Entry 7CT5 (electron microscopy, 4.00 A resolution); this record covers chains A and B of the 6 polymer chains in the assembly.

[Chain A (and B)]
Molecule: Spike glycoprotein
From: Severe acute respiratory syndrome coronavirus 2
Notes: chain B of this document is another copy of the same molecule, construct and numbering; everything in this record applies to it too
UniProtKB: P0DTC2 (SPIKE_SARS2); numbering as in UniProt (aligned over 1-1273)
Chain sequence (1283 residues; each row starts with the number of its first residue):
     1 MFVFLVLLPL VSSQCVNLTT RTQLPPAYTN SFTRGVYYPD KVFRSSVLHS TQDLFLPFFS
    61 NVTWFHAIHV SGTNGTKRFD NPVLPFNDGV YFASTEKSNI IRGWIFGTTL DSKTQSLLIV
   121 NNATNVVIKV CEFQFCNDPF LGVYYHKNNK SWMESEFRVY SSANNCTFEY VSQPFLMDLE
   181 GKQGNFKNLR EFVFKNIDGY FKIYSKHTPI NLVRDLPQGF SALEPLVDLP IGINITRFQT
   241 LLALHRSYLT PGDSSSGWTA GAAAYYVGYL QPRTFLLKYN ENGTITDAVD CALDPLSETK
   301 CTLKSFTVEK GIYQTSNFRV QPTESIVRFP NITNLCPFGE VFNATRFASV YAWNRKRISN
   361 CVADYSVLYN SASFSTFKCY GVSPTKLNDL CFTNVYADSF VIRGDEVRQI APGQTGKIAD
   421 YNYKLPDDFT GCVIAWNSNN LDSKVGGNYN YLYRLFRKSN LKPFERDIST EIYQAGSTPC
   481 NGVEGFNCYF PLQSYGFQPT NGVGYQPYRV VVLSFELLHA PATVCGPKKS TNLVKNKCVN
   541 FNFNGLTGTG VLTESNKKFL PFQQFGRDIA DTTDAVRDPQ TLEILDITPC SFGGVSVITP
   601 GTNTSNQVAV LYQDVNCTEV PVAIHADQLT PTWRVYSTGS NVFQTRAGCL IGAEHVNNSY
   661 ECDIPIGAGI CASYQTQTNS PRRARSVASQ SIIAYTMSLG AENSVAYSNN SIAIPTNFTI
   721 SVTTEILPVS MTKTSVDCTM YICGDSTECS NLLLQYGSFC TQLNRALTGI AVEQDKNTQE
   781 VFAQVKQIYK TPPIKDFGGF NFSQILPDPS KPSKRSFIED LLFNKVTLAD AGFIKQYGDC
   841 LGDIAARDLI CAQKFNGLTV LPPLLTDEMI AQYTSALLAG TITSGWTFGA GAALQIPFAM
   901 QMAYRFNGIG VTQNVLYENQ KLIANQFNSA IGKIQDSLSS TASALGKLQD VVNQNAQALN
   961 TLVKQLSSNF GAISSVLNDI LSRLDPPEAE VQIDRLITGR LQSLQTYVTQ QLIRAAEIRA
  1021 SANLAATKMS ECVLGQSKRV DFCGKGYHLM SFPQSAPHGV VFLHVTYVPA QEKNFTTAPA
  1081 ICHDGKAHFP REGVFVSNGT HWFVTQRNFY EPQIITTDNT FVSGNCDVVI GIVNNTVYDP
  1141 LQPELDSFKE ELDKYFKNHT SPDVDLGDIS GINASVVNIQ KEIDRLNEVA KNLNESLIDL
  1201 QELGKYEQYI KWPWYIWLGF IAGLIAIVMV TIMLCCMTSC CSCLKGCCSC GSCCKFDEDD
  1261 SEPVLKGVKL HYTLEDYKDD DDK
Unresolved in the structure: 1-26, 68-80, 144-152, 173-186, 248-263, 622-639, 677-689, 827-854, 941-943, 1147-1283 (chain B: 1-26, 68-80, 144-152, 173-186, 248-263, 621-637, 677-689, 827-853, 940-943, 1147-1283)
Sequence notes: engineered mutation P986 (Lys in P0DTC2), P987 (Val in P0DTC2); expression tag (1274-1283)
Cystine bridges: C131-C166, C291-C301, C336-C361, C379-C432, C391-C525, C480-C488, C538-C590, C617-C649, C662-C671, C738-C760, C743-C749, C1032-C1043, C1082-C1126
Covalent attachments: N-acetylglucosamine (NAG) linked to N61, N122, N165, N234, N282, N331, N343, N603, N616, N657, N709, N717, N801, N1074, N1098, N1134
UniProt features mapped onto this chain:
  - region: N280 to C301 (Putative superantigen), R403 to D405 (Integrin-binding motif), N448 to F456 (Immunodominant HLA epitope recognized by the CD8+), P681 to A684 (Putative superantigen), S816 to Y837 (Fusion peptide 1), K835 to F855 (Fusion peptide 2), D1163 to E1202 (Heptad repeat 2)
  - motif: M1237 to C1241 (Binding to host endocytosis trafficking protein SNX27), D1257 to E1262 (Diacidic ER export motif (host COPII)), S1261 to G1267 (Binding to host plasma membrane localising/FERM domain proteins), K1269 to T1273 (KxHxx, ER retrieval signal (COPI))
  - site (Cleavage): R685, S686, R815, S816
  - lipidation (S-palmitoyl cysteine): C1235, C1236, C1240, C1241, C1243, C1247, C1248, C1250, C1253, C1254
  - glycosylation: N17 (N-linked (GlcNAc...) (complex) asparagine), N61 (N-linked (GlcNAc...) (hybrid) asparagine), N74 (N-linked (GlcNAc...) (complex) asparagine), N122 (N-linked (GlcNAc...) (hybrid) asparagine), N149 (N-linked (GlcNAc...) (complex) asparagine), N165 (N-linked (GlcNAc...) (complex) asparagine), N234 (N-linked (GlcNAc...) (high mannose) asparagine), N282 (N-linked (GlcNAc...) (complex) asparagine), T323 (O-linked (GalNAc) threonine), S325 (O-linked (HexNAc...) serine), N331 (N-linked (GlcNAc...) (complex) asparagine), N343 (N-linked (GlcNAc...) (complex) asparagine), N603 (N-linked (GlcNAc...) (hybrid) asparagine), N616 (N-linked (GlcNAc...) (complex) asparagine), N657 (N-linked (GlcNAc...) (complex) asparagine), T676 (O-linked (GlcNAc...) threonine), T678 (O-linked (GlcNAc...) threonine), N709 (N-linked (GlcNAc...) (high mannose) asparagine), N717 (N-linked (GlcNAc...) (hybrid) asparagine), N801 (N-linked (GlcNAc...) (hybrid) asparagine) and 6 more in UniProt

[Interface between chain A and chain B]
Residue-residue contacts - 119 pairs, chain A then chain B:
  R319(A) with D737(B), salt bridge
  R357(A) with C166(B), hydrogen bond (side chain-backbone)
  N360(A) with F168(B); P230(B)
  H519(A) with G232(B), hydrogen bond (side chain-backbone); I233(B)
  P521(A) with Y200(B), hydrophobic; P230(B), hydrophobic
  A522(A) with P230(B)
  K558(A) with F43(B)
  F559(A) with F43(B), hydrophobic
  L560(A) with G283(B)
  F562(A) with K41(B)
  Q563(A) with K41(B); V42(B); F43(B); G283(B)
  Q564(A) with K41(B), hydrogen bond (backbone-backbone)
  F565(A) with V42(B); F43(B), hydrogen bond (backbone-backbone)
  R567(A) with V42(B); F43(B)
  I569(A) with V47(B), hydrophobic
  A570(A) with N960(B)
  T572(A) with F855(B)
  P589(A) with K854(B)
  F592(A) with K854(B); L858(B); T859(B)
  D614(A) with K854(B), salt bridge
  P665(A) with L864(B), hydrophobic
  G667(A) with L864(B)
  A668(A) with P863(B), hydrogen bond (backbone-backbone); L864(B), hydrogen bond (backbone-backbone); T866(B), hydrogen bond (backbone-side chain)
  G669(A) with L864(B), hydrogen bond (backbone-backbone); M869(B)
  M697(A) with M869(B), hydrophobic
  L699(A) with I788(B), hydrophobic; M869(B); Q872(B); Y873(B)
  A701(A) with Q787(B); I788(B), hydrogen bond (backbone-backbone)
  E702(A) with I788(B); K790(B), salt bridge
  N703(A) with Q787(B); I788(B), hydrogen bond (backbone-backbone); Y789(B); K790(B), hydrogen bond (backbone-backbone)
  S704(A) with K790(B)
  V705(A) with Y789(B), hydrophobic; K790(B); T883(B); Q895(B)
  A706(A) with Q895(B)
  Y707(A) with P792(B), hydrophobic; D796(B), hydrogen bond (side chain-backbone); F797(B); T883(B); I896(B); P897(B); F898(B), hydrogen bond (side chain-backbone)
  N709(A) with D796(B), hydrogen bond; P897(B)
  S711(A) with Q895(B), hydrogen bond; I896(B); P897(B)
  I712(A) with Q895(B)
  A713(A) with L894(B); Q895(B), hydrogen bond (backbone-backbone)
  Q957(A) with R765(B)
  T961(A) with S758(B); Q762(B); R765(B)
  Q965(A) with Y756(B); G757(B); S758(B), hydrogen bond (side chain-backbone); F759(B)
  S968(A) with Q755(B); G757(B)
  N969(A) with Q755(B)
  F970(A) with Q755(B), hydrogen bond (backbone-backbone); Y756(B)
  Q1002(A) with F759(B)
  T1006(A) with Q762(B); Q1005(B), hydrogen bond
  Q1010(A) with L1012(B)
  R1039(A) with E1031(B), salt bridge; R1039(B)
  V1040(A) with S1030(B); E1031(B)
  D1041(A) with G889(B); S1030(B)
  K1045(A) with G889(B), hydrogen bond (side chain-backbone)
  G1046(A) with A890(B)
  Y1047(A) with A890(B)
  V1068(A) with A890(B)
  E1072(A) with L894(B)
  N1074(A) with Q895(B)
  P1079(A) with Y917(B)
  F1089(A) with Q913(B); N914(B); Y917(B), hydrophobic
  P1090(A) with Q913(B)
  V1094(A) with M900(B), hydrophobic; Y904(B)
  R1107(A) with Y904(B), hydrogen bond; N907(B); Q913(B)
  F1121(A) with N914(B)
  S1123(A) with N914(B); E918(B), hydrogen bond
  I1130(A) with Q920(B)
  L1141(A) with L1141(B), hydrophobic; E1144(B)
  Q1142(A) with E1144(B)
  L1145(A) with E1144(B); L1145(B), hydrophobic
Interface residues without a listed pair, chain A (90 interface residues in all): S359, A520, G566, C590, Q613, R646, A647, I666, T696, G700, S708, N710, P715, G971, G999, S1003, T1009, I1013, E1017, P1069, T1077, A1078, V1128, V1129
Interface residues without a listed pair, chain B (92 interface residues in all): Y38, D40, R44, T167, D198, G199, E224, P225, L229, I231, N282, D745, A766, K786, I794, G857, L861, P862, L865, I882, S884, W886, A892, V963, L1001, T1009, I1013, R1019, T1027, L1034, G1035

[In short]
The interface between chain A and chain B involves 90 residues on one side and 92 on the other; the contacts
include 22 hydrogen bonds and 4 salt bridges. Polar contacts include R319(A)-D737(B), D614(A)-K854(B) and
E702(A)-K790(B).
Both chains are Spike glycoprotein (Severe acute respiratory syndrome coronavirus 2). Entry 7CT5 (S protein of
SARS-CoV-2 in complex bound with T-ACE2) was determined by electron microscopy.
